PDB entry 9D49 | electron microscopy, 2.65 A resolution | chains A and B of the 12 polymer chains in the assembly

[Chain A]
Name: Fatty acid synthase subunit beta
Organism: Saccharomyces cerevisiae
Notes: EC 2.3.1.86, 4.2.1.59, 1.3.1.9, 2.3.1.38, 2.3.1.39, 3.1.2.14
UniProtKB: P07149 (FAS1_YEAST); residues 1-2051 here = UniProt positions 1-2051
Sequence (2051 residues; numbered 1 to 2051; the number before each row is that of its first residue):
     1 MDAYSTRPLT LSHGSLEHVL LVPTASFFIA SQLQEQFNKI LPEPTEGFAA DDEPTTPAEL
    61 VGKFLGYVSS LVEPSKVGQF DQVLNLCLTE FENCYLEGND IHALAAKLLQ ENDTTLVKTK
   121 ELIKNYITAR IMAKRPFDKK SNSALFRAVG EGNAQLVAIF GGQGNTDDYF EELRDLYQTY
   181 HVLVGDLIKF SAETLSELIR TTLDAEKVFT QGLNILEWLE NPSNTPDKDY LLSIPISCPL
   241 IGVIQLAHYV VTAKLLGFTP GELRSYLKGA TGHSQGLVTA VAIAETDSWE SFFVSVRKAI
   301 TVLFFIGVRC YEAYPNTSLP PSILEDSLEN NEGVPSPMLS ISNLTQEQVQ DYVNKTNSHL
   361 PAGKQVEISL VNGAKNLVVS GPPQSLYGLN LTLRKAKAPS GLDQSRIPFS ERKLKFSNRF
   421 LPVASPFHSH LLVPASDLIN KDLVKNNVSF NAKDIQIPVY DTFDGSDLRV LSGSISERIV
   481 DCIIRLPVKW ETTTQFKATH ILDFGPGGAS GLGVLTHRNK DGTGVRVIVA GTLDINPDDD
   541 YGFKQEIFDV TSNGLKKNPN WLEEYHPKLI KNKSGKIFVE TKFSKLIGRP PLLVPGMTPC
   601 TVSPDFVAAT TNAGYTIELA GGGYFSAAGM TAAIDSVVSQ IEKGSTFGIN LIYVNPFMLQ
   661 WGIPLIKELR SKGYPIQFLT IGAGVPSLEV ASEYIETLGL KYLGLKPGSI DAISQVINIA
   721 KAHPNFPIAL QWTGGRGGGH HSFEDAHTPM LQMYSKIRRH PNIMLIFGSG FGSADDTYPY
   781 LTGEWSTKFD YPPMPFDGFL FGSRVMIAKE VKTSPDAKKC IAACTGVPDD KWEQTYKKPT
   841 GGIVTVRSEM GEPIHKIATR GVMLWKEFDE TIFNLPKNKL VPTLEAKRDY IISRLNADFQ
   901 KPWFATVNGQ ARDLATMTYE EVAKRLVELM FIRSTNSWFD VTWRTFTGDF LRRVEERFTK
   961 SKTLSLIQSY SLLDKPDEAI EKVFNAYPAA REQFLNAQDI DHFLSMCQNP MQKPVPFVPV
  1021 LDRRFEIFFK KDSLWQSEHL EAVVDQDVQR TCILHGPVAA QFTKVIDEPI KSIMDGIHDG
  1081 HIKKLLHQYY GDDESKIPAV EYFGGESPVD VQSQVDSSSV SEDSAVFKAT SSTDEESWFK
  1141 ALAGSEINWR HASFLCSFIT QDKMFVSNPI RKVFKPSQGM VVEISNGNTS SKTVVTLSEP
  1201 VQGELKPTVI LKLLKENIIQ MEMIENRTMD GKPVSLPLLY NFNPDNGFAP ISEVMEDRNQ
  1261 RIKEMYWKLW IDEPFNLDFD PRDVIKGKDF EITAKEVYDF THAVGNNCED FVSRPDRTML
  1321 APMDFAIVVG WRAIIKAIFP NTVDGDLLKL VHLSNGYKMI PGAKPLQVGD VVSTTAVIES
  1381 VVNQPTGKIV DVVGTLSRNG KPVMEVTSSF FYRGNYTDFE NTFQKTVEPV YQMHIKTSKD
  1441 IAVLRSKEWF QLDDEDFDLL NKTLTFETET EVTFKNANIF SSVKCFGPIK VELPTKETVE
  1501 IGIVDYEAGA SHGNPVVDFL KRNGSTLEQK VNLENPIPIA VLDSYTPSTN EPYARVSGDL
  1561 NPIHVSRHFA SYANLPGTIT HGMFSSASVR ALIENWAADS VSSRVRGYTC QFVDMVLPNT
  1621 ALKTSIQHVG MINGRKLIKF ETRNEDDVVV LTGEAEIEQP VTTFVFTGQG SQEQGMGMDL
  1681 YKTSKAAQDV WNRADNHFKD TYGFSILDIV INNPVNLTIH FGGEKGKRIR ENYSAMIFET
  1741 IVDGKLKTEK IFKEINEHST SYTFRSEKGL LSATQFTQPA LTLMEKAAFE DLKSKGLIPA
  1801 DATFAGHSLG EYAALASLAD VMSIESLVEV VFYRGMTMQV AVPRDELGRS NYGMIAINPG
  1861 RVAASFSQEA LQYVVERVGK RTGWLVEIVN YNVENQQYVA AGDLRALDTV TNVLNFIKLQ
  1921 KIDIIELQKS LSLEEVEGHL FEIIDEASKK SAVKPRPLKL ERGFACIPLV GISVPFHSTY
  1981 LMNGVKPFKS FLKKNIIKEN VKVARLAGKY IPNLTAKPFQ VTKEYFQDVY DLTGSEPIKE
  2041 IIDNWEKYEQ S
Unresolved in the structure: 1-4, 75-77, 1110-1121, 1923-1933, 2051
Residues lining bound ligands: FMN (flavin mononucleotide): P595, G596, M597, T598, C600, I652, G682, A683, K706, T733, R736, G737, G738, G739, S769, G770, F771, L800, F801, G802, S803, M806, L1054, H1055, G1056, A1059
Curated features (UniProtKB/Swiss-Prot):
  - active site: S274 (For acetyltransferase activity), S1808 (For malonyltransferase activity)
  - modified residue: M1 (N-acetylmethionine), T733 (Phosphothreonine), S1121 (Phosphoserine)
  - cross-link: K1364 (Glycyl lysine isopeptide (Lys-Gly) (interchain with G-Cter in ubiquitin))

[Chain B]
Name: Fatty acid synthase subunit alpha
Organism: Saccharomyces cerevisiae
Notes: EC 2.3.1.86, 1.1.1.100, 2.3.1.41
UniProtKB: P19097 (FAS2_YEAST); residue numbers follow UniProt; this construct covers 1-1887
Sequence (1887 residues; row label = number of the first residue in the row):
     1 MKPEVEQELA HILLTELLAY QFASPVRWIE TQDVFLKDFN TERVVEIGPS PTLAGMAQRT
    61 LKNKYESYDA ALSLHREILC YSKDAKEIYY TPDPSELAAK EEPAKEEAPA PTPAASAPAP
   121 AAAAPAPVAA AAPAAAAAEI ADEPVKASLL LHVLVAHKLK KSLDSIPMSK TIKDLVGGKS
   181 TVQNEILGDL GKEFGTTPEK PEETPLEELA ETFQDTFSGA LGKQSSSLLS RLISSKMPGG
   241 FTITVARKYL QTRWGLPSGR QDGVLLVALS NEPAARLGSE ADAKAFLDSM AQKYASIVGV
   301 DLSSAASASG AAGAGAAAGA AMIDAGALEE ITKDHKVLAR QQLQVLARYL KMDLDNGERK
   361 FLKEKDTVAE LQAQLDYLNA ELGEFFVNGV ATSFSRKKAR TFDSSWNWAK QSLLSLYFEI
   421 IHGVLKNVDR EVVSEAINIM NRSNDALIKF MEYHISNTDE TKGENYQLVK TLGEQLIENC
   481 KQVLDVDPVY KDVAKPTGPK TAIDKNGNIT YSEEPREKVR KLSQYVQEMA LGGPITKESQ
   541 PTIEEDLTRV YKAISAQADK QDISSSTRVE FEKLYSDLMK FLESSKEIDP SQTTQLAGMD
   601 VEDALDKDST KEVASLPNKS TISKTVSSTI PRETIPFLHL RKKTPAGDWK YDRQLSSLFL
   661 DGLEKAAFNG VTFKDKYVLI TGAGKGSIGA EVLQGLLQGG AKVVVTTSRF SKQVTDYYQS
   721 IYAKYGAKGS TLIVVPFNQG SKQDVEALIE FIYDTEKNGG LGWDLDAIIP FAAIPEQGIE
   781 LEHIDSKSEF AHRIMLTNIL RMMGCVKKQK SARGIETRPA QVILPMSPNH GTFGGDGMYS
   841 ESKLSLETLF NRWHSESWAN QLTVCGAIIG WTRGTGLMSA NNIIAEGIEK MGVRTFSQKE
   901 MAFNLLGLLT PEVVELCQKS PVMADLNGGL QFVPELKEFT AKLRKELVET SEVRKAVSIE
   961 TALEHKVVNG NSADAAYAQV EIQPRANIQL DFPELKPYKQ VKQIAPAELE GLLDLERVIV
  1021 VTGFAEVGPW GSARTRWEME AFGEFSLEGC VEMAWIMGFI SYHNGNLKGR PYTGWVDSKT
  1081 KEPVDDKDVK AKYETSILEH SGIRLIEPEL FNGYNPEKKE MIQEVIVEED LEPFEASKET
  1141 AEQFKHQHGD KVDIFEIPET GEYSVKLLKG ATLYIPKALR FDRLVAGQIP TGWNAKTYGI
  1201 SDDIISQVDP ITLFVLVSVV EAFIASGITD PYEMYKYVHV SEVGNCSGSG MGGVSALRGM
  1261 FKDRFKDEPV QNDILQESFI NTMSAWVNML LISSSGPIKT PVGACATSVE SVDIGVETIL
  1321 SGKARICIVG GYDDFQEEGS FEFGNMKATS NTLEEFEHGR TPAEMSRPAT TTRNGFMEAQ
  1381 GAGIQIIMQA DLALKMGVPI YGIVAMAATA TDKIGRSVPA PGKGILTTAR EHHSSVKYAS
  1441 PNLNMKYRKR QLVTREAQIK DWVENELEAL KLEAEEIPSE DQNEFLLERT REIHNEAESQ
  1501 LRAAQQQWGN DFYKRDPRIA PLRGALATYG LTIDDLGVAS FHGTSTKAND KNESATINEM
  1561 MKHLGRSEGN PVIGVFQKFL TGHPKGAAGA WMMNGALQIL NSGIIPGNRN ADNVDKILEQ
  1621 FEYVLYPSKT LKTDGVRAVS ITSFGFGQKG GQAIVVHPDY LYGAITEDRY NEYVAKVSAR
  1681 EKSAYKFFHN GMIYNKLFVS KEHAPYTDEL EEDVYLDPLA RVSKDKKSGS LTFNSKNIQS
  1741 KDSYINANTI ETAKMIENMT KEKVSNGGVG VDVELITSIN VENDTFIERN FTPQEIEYCS
  1801 AQPSVQSSFA GTWSAKEAVF KSLGVKSLGG GAALKDIEIV RVNKNAPAVE LHGNAKKAAE
  1861 EAGVTDVKVS ISHDDLQAVA VAVSTKK
Unresolved in the structure: 95-328, 540-622, 875-879, 972-978, 1745-1887
Glycans and other covalent adducts: Palmitoyl-CoA (PKZ) linked to R520
Residues lining bound ligands: Palmitoyl-CoA (PKZ): L413, L414, L416, Y417, I420, R430, V432, V433, A436, I437, M440, F450, M451, H454, I455, V469, L472, G473, Q475, L476, N479, K491, V493, K521
Curated features (UniProtKB/Swiss-Prot):
  - active site (For beta-ketoacyl synthase activity): C1305, H1542, H1583
  - binding site (acetyl-CoA): D1772 to E1774, Y1798, S1808, E1817 to S1827, R1841 to K1844, I1871 to H1873
  - binding site (Mg(2+)): D1772, V1773, E1774, S1872, H1873
  - modified residue: S50 (Phosphoserine), S180 (O-(pantetheine 4'-phosphoryl)serine), S523 (Phosphoserine), S958 (Phosphoserine), S1440 (Phosphoserine)
  - cross-link: K37 (Glycyl lysine isopeptide (Lys-Gly) (interchain with G-Cter in ubiquitin))
  - mutagenesis: G1250 (G1250S: Cerulenin-resistance), V1769 (V1769D: Does not affect oligomerization; when associated with S-1771 and L-1773 or S-1771; L-1773; S-1879 and E-1881), G1770 (G1770D: Loss of transferase activity), V1771 (V1771S: Does not affect oligomerization but lacks transferase activity; when associated with D-1769 and L-1773 or D-1769; L-1773; S-1879 and E-1881), D1772 (D1772S: Loss of transferase activity; when associated with S-1774), V1773 (V1773L: Does not affect oligomerization but lacks transferase activity; when associated with D-1769 and S-1771 or D-1769; S-1771; S-1879 and E-1881), E1774 (E1774S: Loss of transferase activity; when associated with S-1772), R1841 (R1841A: Loss off transferase activity), V1879 (V1879S: Does not affect oligomerization but lacks transferase activity; when associated with D-1769; S-1771; L-1773 and E-1881), V1881 (V1881E: Does not affect oligomerization but lacks transferase activity; when associated with D-1769; S-1771; L-1773 and S-1879)

[Interface between chain A and chain B]
Pairs across the interface (248):
  A915(A) with K1686(B)
  T916(A) with K1686(B)
  R952(A) with V980(B); I982(B)
  R953(A) with R985(B)
  E955(A) with I982(B)
  E956(A) with I982(B); Q983(B); P984(B); R985(B), salt bridge
  R957(A) with R985(B); A986(B), hydrogen bond (side chain-backbone); N987(B)
  F958(A) with N987(B)
  T959(A) with I982(B); P984(B)
  K960(A) with E1048(B), salt bridge
  S961(A) with P984(B)
  K962(A) with E981(B), salt bridge; Q983(B)
  T963(A) with E981(B), hydrogen bond (backbone-side chain); I982(B), hydrogen bond (backbone-backbone)
  L964(A) with Q979(B)
  S965(A) with V980(B), hydrogen bond (backbone-backbone); I982(B)
  Q968(A) with Q979(B); V980(B), hydrogen bond (side chain-backbone)
  E992(A) with K1682(B)
  Q993(A) with N987(B); Q989(B), hydrogen bond; Y1685(B), hydrogen bond
  F994(A) with K1682(B); Y1685(B); K1686(B)
  N996(A) with N987(B); Y1685(B), hydrogen bond; H1689(B), hydrogen bond
  A997(A) with H1689(B); N1690(B); I1693(B), hydrophobic
  Q998(A) with Y1062(B); T1073(B); W1075(B); I1693(B)
  D1001(A) with Y1062(B), hydrogen bond; N1064(B), hydrogen bond; T1073(B); I1693(B); Y1694(B), hydrogen bond
  H1002(A) with T1073(B)
  S1005(A) with N1064(B); T1073(B), hydrogen bond
  S1438(A) with E949(B), hydrogen bond
  K1439(A) with E952(B); A956(B)
  A1442(A) with V953(B), hydrophobic
  V1443(A) with A956(B), hydrophobic; E960(B)
  S1446(A) with V957(B)
  K1447(A) with E960(B), hydrogen bond (side chain-backbone); E964(B), salt bridge
  Y1506(A) with V968(B)
  S1511(A) with V968(B)
  H1512(A) with V967(B); V968(B), hydrogen bond (backbone-backbone); N969(B); G970(B)
  G1513(A) with V967(B), hydrogen bond (backbone-backbone)
  P1515(A) with E964(B); V967(B), hydrophobic; V968(B), hydrophobic
  F1519(A) with E960(B)
  R1522(A) with E960(B), salt bridge; L963(B)
  N1523(A) with E960(B)
  L1533(A) with Y89(B); Y90(B)
  E1534(A) with T91(B)
  I1537(A) with Y90(B); P92(B)
  H1628(A) with Y90(B)
  M1631(A) with Y90(B), hydrophobic
  Q1659(A) with R43(B); Y90(B), hydrogen bond
  P1660(A) with E42(B); R43(B)
  V1661(A) with F39(B); T41(B); E42(B), hydrogen bond (backbone-side chain); R43(B), hydrogen bond (backbone-backbone)
  T1662(A) with R43(B); V45(B)
  T1663(A) with F35(B); T41(B); R43(B), hydrogen bond (backbone-backbone); V44(B); V45(B), hydrogen bond (backbone-backbone)
  F1664(A) with V45(B)
  V1665(A) with W28(B), hydrophobic; F35(B), hydrophobic; V45(B), hydrogen bond (backbone-backbone); E46(B); I47(B), hydrogen bond (backbone-backbone); L53(B)
  F1666(A) with I47(B), hydrophobic; L53(B)
  T1667(A) with E46(B), hydrogen bond; I47(B), hydrogen bond (backbone-backbone); G48(B); L53(B)
  Q1669(A) with T52(B)
  G1670(A) with S50(B)
  S1671(A) with P49(B); S50(B)
  E1673(A) with P49(B)
  M1676(A) with P49(B), hydrophobic
  L1680(A) with Y81(B); Y89(B)
  L1781(A) with P49(B)
  M1784(A) with G48(B); P49(B)
  E1785(A) with I47(B); G48(B)
  A1788(A) with I47(B), hydrophobic; Y81(B)
  D1791(A) with Y81(B); Y89(B), hydrogen bond
  L1792(A) with I47(B), hydrophobic; I88(B), hydrophobic; Y89(B), hydrophobic
  L1797(A) with I88(B); Y89(B), hydrophobic; Y90(B), hydrophobic
  T1803(A) with F39(B)
  A1805(A) with W28(B), hydrophobic; T31(B)
  G1806(A) with W28(B)
  H1807(A) with V26(B); L53(B)
  S1808(A) with Q21(B), hydrogen bond (backbone-side chain); F22(B)
  L1809(A) with F22(B), hydrophobic
  E1811(A) with Q21(B)
  Y1812(A) with L18(B); Q21(B); F22(B), hydrophobic
  L1815(A) with L14(B), hydrophobic; L18(B), hydrophobic
  V1821(A) with L14(B), hydrophobic
  I1888(A) with P25(B)
  V1889(A) with P25(B); V26(B), hydrogen bond (backbone-backbone)
  N1890(A) with V26(B)
  Y1891(A) with P25(B), hydrophobic; V26(B), hydrogen bond (backbone-backbone); W28(B), hydrogen bond (backbone-backbone); I29(B), hydrogen bond (backbone-backbone)
  N1892(A) with I29(B); Q32(B), hydrogen bond (backbone-side chain); M56(B)
  V1893(A) with I29(B); T60(B); N63(B)
  E1894(A) with I29(B); K64(B), salt bridge
  Q1896(A) with R59(B); N63(B), hydrogen bond
  Q1897(A) with M56(B)
  F1976(A) with F22(B)
  H1977(A) with Q21(B), hydrogen bond (side chain-backbone); F22(B), hydrogen bond (backbone-backbone); S24(B); P25(B); V26(B)
  S1978(A) with F22(B), hydrogen bond (backbone-backbone); A23(B)
  T1979(A) with A23(B)
  L1981(A) with F22(B); A23(B)
  M1982(A) with Y20(B), hydrophobic; A23(B), hydrophobic
  V1985(A) with A19(B), hydrophobic; Y20(B), hydrophobic; A23(B), hydrophobic
  K1989(A) with E16(B), salt bridge; A19(B)
  L1992(A) with L18(B), hydrophobic; A19(B)
  K1993(A) with H11(B)
  I1996(A) with H11(B), hydrogen bond (backbone-side chain); L18(B), hydrophobic
  K1998(A) with Q7(B); E8(B); H11(B)
  E1999(A) with Q7(B), hydrogen bond (backbone-side chain)
  V2001(A) with Q7(B), hydrogen bond (backbone-side chain); A10(B), hydrophobic; H11(B); L14(B), hydrophobic
  V2003(A) with E6(B); Q7(B); A10(B), hydrophobic
  L2006(A) with L14(B), hydrophobic
  G2008(A) with F39(B)
  Y2010(A) with L14(B), hydrophobic; L18(B)
  I2011(A) with T31(B)
  P2012(A) with L17(B), hydrophobic
  N2013(A) with Q21(B); P25(B); V26(B); R27(B), hydrogen bond (backbone-backbone); W28(B)
  L2014(A) with L17(B), hydrophobic; Y20(B); S24(B); R27(B)
  T2015(A) with L17(B)
  A2016(A) with R27(B); E30(B); T31(B); V34(B)
  K2017(A) with R27(B)
  P2018(A) with V34(B); F39(B), hydrophobic
  F2019(A) with A10(B); L13(B), hydrophobic
  Q2020(A) with L13(B)
  V2021(A) with E6(B); L9(B), hydrophobic; A10(B), hydrophobic
  Y2025(A) with L13(B), hydrophobic
  F2026(A) with L9(B); L13(B), hydrophobic
  V2029(A) with L13(B), hydrophobic
  L2032(A) with R27(B)
  T2033(A) with Y20(B)
  G2034(A) with Y20(B)
  S2035(A) with E16(B); Y20(B)
  P2037(A) with E16(B)
  I2038(A) with E16(B)
  I2041(A) with L9(B), hydrophobic
  Y2048(A) with M1(B); V5(B); E8(B); L9(B), hydrophobic
  E2049(A) with M1(B)
Other interface residues (no listed pair), chain A (139 interface residues in all): Y919, I967, L995, D1518, R1604, K1636, F1789, K1795, F1988, I1997, K2002, W2045, Q2050
Other interface residues (no listed pair), chain B (93 interface residues in all): K2, I12, T15, N40, G1074, S1683

[In short]
The interface between chain A and chain B involves 139 residues on one side and 93 on the other, with 41
hydrogen bonds and 7 salt bridges. Polar contacts include E956(A)-R985(B), K960(A)-E1048(B) and
K962(A)-E981(B). Bound to chain A: flavin mononucleotide. Covalently linked Palmitoyl-CoA: at R520(B).
Here chain A is Fatty acid synthase subunit beta and chain B is Fatty acid synthase subunit alpha, both from
Saccharomyces cerevisiae. Entry 9D49 (Atomic model of triple mutant S. cerevisiae Fatty Acid Synthase (FAS) in
complex with Palmitoyl-CoA (in ...) was determined by electron microscopy together with 9P4V, 9P4W, 9D47, 9D48
and 9D4A from the same study.
